Entry 8OE5 (X-ray diffraction, 1.80 A resolution); this record covers chain A.

[Chain A]
Protein: Beta-lactamase
Source organism: Mycobacterium tuberculosis
Notes: EC 3.5.2.6
UniProtKB: P9WKD3 (BLAC_MYCTU); the construct lacks a stretch of the UniProt sequence and is renumbered around it, so the offset changes along the chain: 28-57 = UniProt 43-72; 59-83 = UniProt 73-97; 86-145 = UniProt 98-157; 146-238 = UniProt 162-254; 2 more segments
Amino-acid sequence (265 residues; row label = number of the first residue in the row; note: 5 numbers in that range are skipped by the numbering (no residue carries them; nothing is unmodelled there); a row labelled like 145A-145D holds insertion residues (145A, then the next letters in order)):
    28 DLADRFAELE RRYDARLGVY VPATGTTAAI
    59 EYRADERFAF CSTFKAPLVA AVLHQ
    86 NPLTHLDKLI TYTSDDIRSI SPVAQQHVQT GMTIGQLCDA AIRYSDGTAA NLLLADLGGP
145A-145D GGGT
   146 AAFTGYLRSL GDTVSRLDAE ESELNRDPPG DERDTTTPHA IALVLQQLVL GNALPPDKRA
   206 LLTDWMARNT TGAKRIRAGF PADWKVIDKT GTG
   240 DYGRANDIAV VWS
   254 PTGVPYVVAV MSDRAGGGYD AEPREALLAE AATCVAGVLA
Construct notes: engineered mutation Ser167 (Pro183 in P9WKD3)
Curated features (UniProtKB/Swiss-Prot):
  - active site: Ser70 (Acyl-ester intermediate), Glu166 (Proton acceptor)
  - binding site (substrate): Ser130, Thr235 to Thr237
  - site: Lys73 (Increases nucleophilicity of active site Ser), Ile105 (Functions as a gatekeeper residue that regulates substrate accessibility to the enzyme active site)
Small-molecule neighbours: citrate anion (FLC): Cys69, Ser70, Lys73, Ile105, Tyr129, Ser130, Glu166, Thr216, Arg220, Lys234, Thr235, Gly236, Thr237
Reported in the primary citation:
  - conformationally variable residues (loop rearrangement, side-chain flip): Arg103, Ser104, Ala164 to Glu177
  - contacts within the chain: Arg103-Glu165 (salt bridge), Ser104-Glu168 (hydrogen bond)
  - catalytic residues: Ser70, Glu166 (citing earlier work)
  - mutagenesis - P167S: decreased stability
  - mutagenesis - P167S: increased growth in response to ceftazidime
  - mutagenesis - P167S: decreased growth in response to ampicillin
  - mutagenesis - P167S: unchanged catalytic activity on nitrocefin
  - mutagenesis - P167S (20-fold): decreased catalytic activity on ampicillin
  - mutagenesis - P167S: increased catalytic activity on ceftazidime

[In short]
Bound to chain A: citrate anion. From UniProt: active-site residues Ser70 and Glu166 and 4 substrate-binding
residues. From the paper: catalytic residues Ser70 and Glu166; P167S reduces stability.
Chain A is Beta-lactamase (Mycobacterium tuberculosis); the structure, Structure of P167S BlaC from
Mycobacterium tuberculosis at pH 6.3, was determined by X-ray diffraction (same publication as 8OE1).
